Entry 7KHI (electron microscopy, 3.62 A resolution); this record covers chains D and F of the 9 polymer chains in the assembly.

Chain D:
Name: DNA-directed RNA polymerase subunit beta'
Source organism: Escherichia coli (strain K12)
Notes: EC 2.7.7.6
UniProtKB: P0A8T7 (RPOC_ECOLI); numbering as in UniProt (aligned over 1-1407)
Chain sequence (1407 residues; numbered 1 to 1407; the number before each row is that of its first residue):
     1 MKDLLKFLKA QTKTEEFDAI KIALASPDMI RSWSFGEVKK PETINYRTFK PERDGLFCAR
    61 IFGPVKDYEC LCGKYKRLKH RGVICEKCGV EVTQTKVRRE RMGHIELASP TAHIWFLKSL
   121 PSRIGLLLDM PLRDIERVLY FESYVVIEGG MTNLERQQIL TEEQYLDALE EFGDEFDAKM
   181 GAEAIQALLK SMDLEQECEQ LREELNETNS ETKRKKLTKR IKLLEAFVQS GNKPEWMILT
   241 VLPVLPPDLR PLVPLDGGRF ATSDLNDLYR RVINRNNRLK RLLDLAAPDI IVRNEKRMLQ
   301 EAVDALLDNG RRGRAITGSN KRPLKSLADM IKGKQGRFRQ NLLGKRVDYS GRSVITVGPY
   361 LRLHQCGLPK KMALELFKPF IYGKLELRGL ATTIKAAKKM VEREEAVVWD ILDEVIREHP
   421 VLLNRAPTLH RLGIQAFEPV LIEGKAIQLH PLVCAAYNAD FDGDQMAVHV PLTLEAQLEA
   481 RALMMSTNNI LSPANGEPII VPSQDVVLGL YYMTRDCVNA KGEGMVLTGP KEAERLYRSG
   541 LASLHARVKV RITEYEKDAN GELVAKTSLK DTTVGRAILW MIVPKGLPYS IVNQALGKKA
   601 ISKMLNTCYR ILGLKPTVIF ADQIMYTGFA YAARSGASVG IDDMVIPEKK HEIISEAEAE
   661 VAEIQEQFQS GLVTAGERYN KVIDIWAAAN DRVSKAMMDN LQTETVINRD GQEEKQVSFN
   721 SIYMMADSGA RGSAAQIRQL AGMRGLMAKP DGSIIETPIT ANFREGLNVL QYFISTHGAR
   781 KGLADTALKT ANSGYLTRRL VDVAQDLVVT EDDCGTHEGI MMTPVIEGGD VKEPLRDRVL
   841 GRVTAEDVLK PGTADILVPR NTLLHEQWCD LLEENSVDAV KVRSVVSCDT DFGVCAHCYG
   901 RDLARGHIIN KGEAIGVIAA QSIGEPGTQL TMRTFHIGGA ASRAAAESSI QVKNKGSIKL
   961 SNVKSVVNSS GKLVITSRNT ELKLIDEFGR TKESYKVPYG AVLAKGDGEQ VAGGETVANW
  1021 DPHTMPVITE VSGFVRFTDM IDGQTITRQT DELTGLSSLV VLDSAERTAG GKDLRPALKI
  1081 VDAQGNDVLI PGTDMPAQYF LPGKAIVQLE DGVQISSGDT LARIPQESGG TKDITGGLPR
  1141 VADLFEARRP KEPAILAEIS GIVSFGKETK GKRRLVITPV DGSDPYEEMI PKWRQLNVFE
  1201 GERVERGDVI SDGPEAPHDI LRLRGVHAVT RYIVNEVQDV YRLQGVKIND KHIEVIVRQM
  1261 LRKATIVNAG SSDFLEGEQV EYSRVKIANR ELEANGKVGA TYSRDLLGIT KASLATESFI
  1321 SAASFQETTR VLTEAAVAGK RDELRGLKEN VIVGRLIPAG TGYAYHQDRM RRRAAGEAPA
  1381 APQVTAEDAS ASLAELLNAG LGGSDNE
Disordered / not traced: 1-13, 1377-1407
Metal / ion sites: Zn2+ site 1: Cys70, Cys72, Cys85, Cys88; Mg2+: Asp462, Asp464; Zn2+ site 2: Cys814, Cys888, Cys895, Cys898
Small-molecule neighbours:
  - guanosine-5',3'-tetraphosphate (G4P), molecule 1: Arg362, Leu363, His364, Arg417, Lys615, Val618, Ile619, Asp622, Gln623
  - guanosine-5',3'-tetraphosphate (G4P), molecule 2: Tyr679, Asn680, Asp684
What the authors report for this chain:
  - mutagenesis - D256A: increased binding to rrnBP1 promoter
  - mutagenesis - D256A: decreased binding to RNA polymerase-binding transcription factor DksA

Chain F:
Name: RNA polymerase sigma factor RpoD
Source organism: Escherichia coli (strain K12)
UniProtKB: P00579 (RPOD_ECOLI); residues 1-613 here = UniProt positions 1-613
Chain sequence (613 residues; each row starts with the number of its first residue):
     1 MEQNPQSQLK LLVTRGKEQG YLTYAEVNDH LPEDIVDSDQ IEDIIQMIND MGIQVMEEAP
    61 DADDLMLAEN TADEDAAEAA AQVLSSVESE IGRTTDPVRM YMREMGTVEL LTREGEIDIA
   121 KRIEDGINQV QCSVAEYPEA ITYLLEQYDR VEAEEARLSD LITGFVDPNA EEDLAPTATH
   181 VGSELSQEDL DDDEDEDEED GDDDSADDDN SIDPELAREK FAELRAQYVV TRDTIKAKGR
   241 SHATAQEEIL KLSEVFKQFR LVPKQFDYLV NSMRVMMDRV RTQERLIMKL CVEQCKMPKK
   301 NFITLFTGNE TSDTWFNAAI AMNKPWSEKL HDVSEEVHRA LQKLQQIEEE TGLTIEQVKD
   361 INRRMSIGEA KARRAKKEMV EANLRLVISI AKKYTNRGLQ FLDLIQEGNI GLMKAVDKFE
   421 YRRGYKFSTY ATWWIRQAIT RSIADQARTI RIPVHMIETI NKLNRISRQM LQEMGREPTP
   481 EELAERMLMP EDKIRKVLKI AKEPISMETP IGDDEDSHLG DFIEDTTLEL PLDSATTESL
   541 RAATHDVLAG LTAREAKVLR MRFGIDMNTD YTLEEVGKQF DVTRERIRQI EAKALRKLRH
   601 PSRSEVLRSF LDD
Disordered / not traced: 1-5, 168-212, 237-242, 613
Small-molecule neighbours:
  - chapso (1N7), molecule 1: Ile505, Thr509, Pro510, Ile511, Gly512
  - chapso (1N7), molecule 2: Ile511, Leu519, Phe522, Ile523

Interface between chain D and chain F:
Residue-residue contacts (71):
  Glu42(D) - Arg451(F)  salt bridge
  Thr43(D) - Thr449(F)  hydrogen bond (side chain-backbone)
  Ile44(D) - Ile450(F)  hydrophobic
  Tyr46(D) - Arg451(F)
  Tyr46(D) - Pro453(F)
  Lys79(D) - Thr569(F)  hydrogen bond
  Leu120(D) - Asp50(F)
  Leu120(D) - Ala76(F)
  Leu120(D) - Glu78(F)
  Pro121(D) - Glu78(F)
  Ser122(D) - Glu78(F)  hydrogen bond (backbone-side chain)
  Arg133(D) - Arg93(F)
  Arg137(D) - Ile91(F)
  Glu142(D) - Met100(F)
  Pro251(D) - Met507(F)  hydrophobic
  Val253(D) - Ile523(F)  hydrophobic
  Arg259(D) - Lys502(F)
  Arg259(D) - Glu503(F)
  Phe260(D) - Pro504(F)
  Phe260(D) - Ile505(F)  hydrogen bond (backbone-backbone)
  Ala261(D) - Ile505(F)
  Thr262(D) - Ile505(F)  hydrogen bond (backbone-backbone)
  Thr262(D) - Ser506(F)
  Thr262(D) - Met507(F)  hydrogen bond (backbone-backbone)
  Ser263(D) - Met507(F)
  Asp264(D) - Ser506(F)  hydrogen bond
  Arg270(D) - Ala447(F)  hydrogen bond (side chain-backbone)
  Arg270(D) - Thr449(F)
  Asn274(D) - Gln446(F)
  Arg275(D) - Asp403(F)  salt bridge
  Arg278(D) - Asp403(F)  salt bridge
  Arg278(D) - Gln406(F)
  Arg278(D) - Glu407(F)  salt bridge
  Arg281(D) - Glu407(F)  salt bridge
  Arg281(D) - Ile410(F)
  Leu282(D) - Gln406(F)
  Leu282(D) - Ile410(F)  hydrophobic
  Ala286(D) - Arg373(F)
  Ala287(D) - Met413(F)  hydrophobic
  Pro288(D) - Val380(F)  hydrophobic
  Pro288(D) - Met413(F)
  Ile290(D) - Glu381(F)
  Ile291(D) - Gln406(F)
  Ile291(D) - Asn409(F)
  Asn294(D) - Tyr101(F)
  Asn294(D) - Leu402(F)
  Asn294(D) - Ile405(F)
  Asn294(D) - Gln406(F)
  Glu295(D) - Gln406(F)
  Arg297(D) - Met100(F)
  Met298(D) - Leu402(F)
  Met298(D) - Asp403(F)
  Met298(D) - Gln406(F)
  Arg314(D) - Glu42(F)
  Arg322(D) - Pro510(F)
  Lys325(D) - Glu508(F)
  Thr392(D) - Ser609(F)
  Thr393(D) - Phe610(F)
  Ile394(D) - Leu532(F)  hydrophobic
  Ile394(D) - Ala535(F)  hydrophobic
  Ile394(D) - Thr536(F)
  Lys395(D) - Thr536(F)
  Lys395(D) - Asp612(F)  salt bridge
  Lys398(D) - Leu532(F)
  Arg799(D) - Leu65(F)
  Glu1146(D) - Leu67(F)
  Glu1146(D) - Ala68(F)
  Arg1148(D) - Leu67(F)
  Thr1310(D) - Ala68(F)
  Thr1310(D) - Thr71(F)  hydrogen bond
  Lys1311(D) - Thr71(F)
Interface residues without a listed pair, chain D (56 interface residues in all): Ser119, Tyr140, Leu255, Arg271, Gly318, Asn320, Lys399, Tyr795, Pro1139
Interface residues without a listed pair, chain F (56 interface residues in all): Asp64, Ala79, Ser86, Glu104, Lys377, Gly398, Gln400, Arg448, Ile452, Ile500, Ser539

Summary:
Chain D and chain F each contribute 56 residues to their interface, with 9 hydrogen bonds and 6 salt bridges.
Polar pairs include Glu42(D)-Arg451(F), Arg275(D)-Asp403(F) and Arg278(D)-Asp403(F). Ligands of chain D:
guanosine-5',3'-tetraphosphate. The paper reports that D256A of chain D increases binding to rrnBP1 promoter;
D256A of chain D reduces binding to RNA polymerase-binding transcription factor DksA.
Chain D is DNA-directed RNA polymerase subunit beta' and chain F is RNA polymerase sigma factor RpoD, both
from Escherichia coli (strain K12); the structure, Escherichia coli RNA polymerase and rrnBP1 promoter complex
with DksA/ppGpp, was determined by electron microscopy (same publication as 7KHE, 7KHB and 7KHC).
